8XI5 - chains E and F of the 20 polymer chains in the assembly; structure by electron microscopy, 3.40 A resolution.

== Chain E ==
Molecule: Spike glycoprotein E2
From: Eastern equine encephalitis virus
UniProtKB: Q4QXJ7 (POLS_EEEVF); residues 1-420 here correspond to UniProt positions 325-744 (UniProt number = residue number + 324)
Sequence (420 residues; row label = number of the first residue in the row):
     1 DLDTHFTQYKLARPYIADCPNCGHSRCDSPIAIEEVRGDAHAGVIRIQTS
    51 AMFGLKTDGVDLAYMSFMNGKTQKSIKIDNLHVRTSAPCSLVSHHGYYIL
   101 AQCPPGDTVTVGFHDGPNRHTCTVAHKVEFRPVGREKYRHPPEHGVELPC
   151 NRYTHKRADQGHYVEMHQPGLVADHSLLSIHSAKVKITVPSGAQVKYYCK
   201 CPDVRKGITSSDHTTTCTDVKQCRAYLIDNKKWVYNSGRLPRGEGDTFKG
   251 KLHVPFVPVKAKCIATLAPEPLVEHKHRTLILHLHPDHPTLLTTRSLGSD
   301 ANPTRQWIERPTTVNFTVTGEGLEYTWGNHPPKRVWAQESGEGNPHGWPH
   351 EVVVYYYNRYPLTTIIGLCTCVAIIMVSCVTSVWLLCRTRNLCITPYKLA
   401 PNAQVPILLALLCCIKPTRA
Disulfide bonds: Cys19-Cys122, Cys22-Cys27, Cys89-Cys103, Cys150-Cys263, Cys199-Cys223, Cys201-Cys217, Cys393-Cys414
Differences from the reference sequence: conflict Lys206 (Glu530 in Q4QXJ7)
Reported in the primary citation:
  - mutagenesis - K156A: abolished binding to LA5-Fc
  - mutagenesis - K206A: decreased binding to LA3-5-Fc
  - mutagenesis - K206E (KD of 167.0 nM): decreased binding to LA1-8-Fc
  - mutagenesis - K206E: decreased binding to VLDLR
  - mutagenesis - K231A: decreased binding to LA1-2-Fc

== Chain F ==
Molecule: Capsid protein
From: Eastern equine encephalitis virus
Notes: EC 3.4.21.90
UniProtKB: Q4QXJ7 (POLS_EEEVF); residue numbers follow UniProt; this construct covers 1-261
Sequence (261 residues; row label = number of the first residue in the row):
     1 MFPYPTLNYPPMAPINPMAYRDPNPPRRRWRPFRPPLAAQIEDLRRSIAS
    51 LTLKQRAPNPPAGPPANRKKPAPKPKPAQAKKKRPPPPAKKQKRKPKPGK
   101 RQRMCMKLESDKTFPIMLNGQVNGYACVVGGRVFKPLHVEGRIDNEQLAA
   151 IKLKKASIYDLEYGDVPQCMKSDTLQYTSDKPPGFYNWHHGAVQYENNRF
   201 TVPRGVGGKGDSGRPILDNKGRVVAIVLGGVNEGSRTALSVVTWNQKGVT
   251 VKDTPEGSEPW
Unresolved in the structure: 1-110
Differences from the reference sequence: conflict Ser50 (Asn in Q4QXJ7); engineered mutation Asn67 (Lys in Q4QXJ7)

== How chain E and chain F interact ==
Residue-residue contacts (20; chain E residue first):
  Thr395(E) - Tyr159(F)
  Thr395(E) - Leu161(F)
  Pro396(E) - Tyr159(F)
  Pro396(E) - Val249(F)  hydrophobic
  Pro396(E) - Thr250(F)
  Tyr397(E) - Val249(F)  hydrophobic
  Lys398(E) - Arg132(F)  hydrogen bond (backbone-side chain)
  Leu399(E) - Phe134(F)  hydrophobic
  Leu399(E) - Tyr159(F)
  Leu399(E) - Asp160(F)
  Leu399(E) - Leu161(F)  hydrophobic
  Leu399(E) - Gln176(F)
  Leu399(E) - Thr250(F)
  Ala400(E) - Trp244(F)  hydrophobic
  Ala400(E) - Gly248(F)
  Pro401(E) - Arg132(F)
  Pro401(E) - Gln176(F)
  Asn402(E) - Gln176(F)  hydrogen bond
  Asn402(E) - Trp244(F)
  Ala403(E) - Lys247(F)

== In short ==
9 residues of chain E and 11 residues of chain F are in contact; the contacts include 2 hydrogen bonds. Polar
contacts include Lys398(E)-Arg132(F) and Asn402(E)-Gln176(F). The paper reports that K156A of chain E
abolishes binding to LA5-Fc; K206A of chain E reduces binding to LA3-5-Fc; 4 substitutions were tested in all.
Chain E is Spike glycoprotein E2 and chain F is Capsid protein, both from Eastern equine encephalitis virus;
the structure, Structure of Eastern Equine Encephalitis VLP in complex with the receptor VLDLR LA3-5, was
determined by electron microscopy (same publication as 8YS4).
